PDB entry 1OM8 | X-ray diffraction, 2.00 A resolution | chain A

== Chain A ==
Protein: Serralysin
From: Pseudomonas sp. 'TAC II 18'
Notes: EC 3.4.24.40
Reference sequence: O69771 (O69771_9PSED); residues 1-463 here correspond to UniProt positions 18-480 (UniProt number = residue number + 17)
Sequence (463 residues; row label = number of the first residue in the row):
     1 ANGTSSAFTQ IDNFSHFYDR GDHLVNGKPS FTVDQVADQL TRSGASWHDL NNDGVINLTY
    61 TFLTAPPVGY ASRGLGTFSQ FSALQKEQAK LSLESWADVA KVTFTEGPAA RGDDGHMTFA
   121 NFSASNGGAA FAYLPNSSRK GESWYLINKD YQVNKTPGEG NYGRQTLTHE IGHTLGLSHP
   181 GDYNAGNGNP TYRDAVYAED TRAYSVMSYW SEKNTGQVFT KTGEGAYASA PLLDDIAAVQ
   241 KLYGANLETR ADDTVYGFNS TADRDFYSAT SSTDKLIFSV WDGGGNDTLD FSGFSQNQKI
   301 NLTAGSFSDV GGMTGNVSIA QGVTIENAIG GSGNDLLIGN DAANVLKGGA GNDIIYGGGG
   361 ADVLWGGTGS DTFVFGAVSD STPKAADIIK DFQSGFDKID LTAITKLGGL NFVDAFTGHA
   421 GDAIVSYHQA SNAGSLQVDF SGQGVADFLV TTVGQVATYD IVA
Unresolved in the structure: 1-2, 50-51, 183-188, 430
Bound ions: Ca2+ site 1: R250, D252, T254, D282, G284, D287; Ca2+ site 2: G285, T324, E326; Ca2+ site 3: G331, G333, D335, G348, A350, D353; Ca2+ site 4: N340, A342, N344, G357, G359, D362; Ca2+ site 5: G349, G351, D353, G366, T368, D371; Ca2+ site 6: G358, G359, G360, D362, D380, D387

== Overview ==
The Ca2+ site 1 is built by R250, D252, T254, D282, G284 and D287. The Ca2+ site 2 is built by G285, T324 and
E326.
Chain A is Serralysin (Pseudomonas sp. 'TAC II 18'); the structure, CRYSTAL STRUCTURE OF A COLD ADAPTED
ALKALINE PROTEASE FROM PSEUDOMONAS TAC II 18, CO-CRYSTALLYZED WITH 10 ..., was determined by X-ray diffraction
(same publication as 1O0Q, 1O0T, 1OM6, 1OM7 and 1OMJ).
